PDB entry 1NDO | X-ray diffraction, 2.25 A resolution | chains B and F of the 6 polymer chains in the assembly

== Chain B (and F) ==
Name: Naphthalene 1,2-dioxygenase
Organism: Pseudomonas putida
Notes: EC 1.14.12.12; chain F of this document is another copy of the same molecule, construct and numbering; everything in this record applies to it too
UniProtKB: P0A112 (NDOC_PSEPU); residues 501-694 here correspond to UniProt positions 1-194 (UniProt number = residue number - 500)
Sequence (194 residues; numbered 501 to 694; the number before each row is that of its first residue):
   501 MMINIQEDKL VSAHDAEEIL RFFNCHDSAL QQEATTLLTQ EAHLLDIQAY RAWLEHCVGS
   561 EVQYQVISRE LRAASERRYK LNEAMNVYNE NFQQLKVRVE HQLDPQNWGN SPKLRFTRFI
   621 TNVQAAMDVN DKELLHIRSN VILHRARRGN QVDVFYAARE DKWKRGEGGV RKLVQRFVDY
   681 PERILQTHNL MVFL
Disordered / not traced: 501

== How chain B and chain F interact ==
Residue-residue contacts (66; chain B residue first):
  I503(B) with L544(F), hydrophobic; A549(F), hydrophobic; A552(F), hydrophobic
  E507(B) with R551(F), hydrogen bond (backbone-side chain); L603(F)
  D508(B) with A549(F); Y550(F), hydrogen bond (side chain-backbone); R551(F), hydrogen bond (side chain-backbone); A552(F), hydrogen bond (side chain-backbone)
  K509(B) with L603(F), hydrogen bond (side chain-backbone)
  L510(B) with Q548(F); Y550(F), hydrophobic; Q602(F); L603(F), hydrophobic; K613(F), hydrogen bond (backbone-side chain)
  V511(B) with I547(F); Q548(F); A549(F), hydrophobic
  S512(B) with K613(F)
  D515(B) with I547(F)
  I519(B) with H543(F); L544(F), hydrophobic
  F522(B) with Q540(F)
  F523(B) with Q540(F); L544(F), hydrophobic
  H526(B) with T536(F), hydrogen bond; Q540(F)
  S528(B) with Q532(F), hydrogen bond
  L571(B) with P612(F), hydrophobic; G649(F)
  R572(B) with P612(F)
  A573(B) with S611(F)
  A574(B) with S611(F), hydrogen bond (backbone-side chain)
  T621(B) with F619(F); I620(F); T621(F)
  N622(B) with T539(F); A542(F); R618(F), hydrogen bond (side chain-backbone); F619(F); I620(F), hydrogen bond (side chain-backbone)
  Q624(B) with T539(F); Q540(F); H543(F), hydrogen bond
  R638(B) with H543(F), hydrogen bond
  N640(B) with D546(F); T617(F); R618(F), hydrogen bond (side chain-backbone); F619(F)
  V641(B) with F619(F)
  I642(B) with F619(F), hydrophobic; I642(F), hydrophobic
  Y656(B) with F619(F), hydrophobic; H644(F); V654(F)
  A657(B) with T617(F)
  D679(B) with R615(F), salt bridge
  Y680(B) with R615(F)
  P681(B) with R615(F); A646(F)
  E682(B) with H644(F), salt bridge; A646(F); V652(F)
  R683(B) with G649(F)
  I684(B) with G649(F), hydrogen bond (backbone-backbone)
  Q686(B) with N650(F)
Other interface residues (no listed pair), chain B (37 interface residues in all): M502, E518, V623, A658
Other interface residues (no listed pair), chain F (37 interface residues in all): H556, P605, N610, R648, Y656

== In short ==
Chain B and chain F each contribute 37 residues to their interface; the contacts include 15 hydrogen bonds and
2 salt bridges. Polar contacts include D679(B)-R615(F), E682(B)-H644(F) and E507(B)-R551(F).
Chain B and chain F are both Naphthalene 1,2-dioxygenase (Pseudomonas putida); the structure, Naphthalene
1,2-dioxygenase, was determined by X-ray diffraction.
